PDB entry 9BIA | electron microscopy, 3.00 A resolution | chains B and C of the 6 polymer chains in the assembly

# Chain B (and C)
Protein: Ninjurin-1
Organism: Mus musculus
Notes: chain C of this document is another copy of the same molecule, construct and numbering; everything in this record applies to it too
Reference sequence: O70131 (NINJ1_MOUSE); residue numbers follow UniProt; this construct covers 1-152
Amino-acid sequence (170 residues; each row starts with the number of its first residue):
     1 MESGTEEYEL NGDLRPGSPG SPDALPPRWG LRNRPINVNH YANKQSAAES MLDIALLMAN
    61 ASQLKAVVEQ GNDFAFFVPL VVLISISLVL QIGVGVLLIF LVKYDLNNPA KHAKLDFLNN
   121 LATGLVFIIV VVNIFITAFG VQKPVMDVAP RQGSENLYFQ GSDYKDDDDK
Unresolved in the structure: 1-32, 143-170 (chain C: 1-33, 141-170)
Construct notes: engineered mutation Gln45 (Lys in O70131); expression tag (153-170)
Swiss-Prot annotation at these positions:
  - region: Pro26 to Asn37 (N-terminal adhesion motif), His40 to Glu69 (Required to induce plasma membrane rupture), Lys44, Ser46 to Ala55 (Helix alpha1), Met58 to Phe74 (Helix alpha2)
  - site: Leu56, Leu57 (Cleavage)
  - modified residue: Met1 (N-acetylmethionine), Ser18 (Phosphoserine), Ser21 (Phosphoserine)
  - glycosylation: Asn60 (N-linked (GlcNAc...) asparagine)
Reported in the primary citation:
  - self-association interface (contacts with another copy of this molecule); pairs are residue here / residue on that copy: Gln45-Gln45 (hydrogen bond), Lys44, Ser46
  - mutagenesis - K45Q (Kd 24 nM): increased binding to Nb538

# How chain B and chain C interact
Residue-residue contacts - 16 pairs, chain B then chain C:
  Ile54(B) - Val130(C)  hydrophobic
  Ile54(B) - Ile134(C)  hydrophobic
  Leu57(B) - Val131(C)  hydrophobic
  Leu57(B) - Ile134(C)  hydrophobic
  Met58(B) - Ile134(C)  hydrophobic
  Ala61(B) - Phe135(C)  hydrophobic
  Ala61(B) - Ala138(C)
  Ser62(B) - Ala138(C)
  Lys65(B) - Ala138(C)
  Lys65(B) - Phe139(C)
  Leu88(B) - Phe135(C)  hydrophobic
  Ile92(B) - Phe127(C)
  Gly95(B) - Phe127(C)
  Val96(B) - Phe127(C)  hydrophobic
  Ile99(B) - Phe127(C)  hydrophobic
  Lys103(B) - Asn120(C)
Also at the interface, not in a pair above, chain B (14 interface residues in all): Val68, Glu69
Also at the interface, not in a pair above, chain C (10 interface residues in all): Phe76, Thr123

# Summary
14 residues of chain B face 10 of chain C across their interface. The paper reports that K45Q of chain B
increases binding to Nb538; a self-association interface involving Lys44(B), Gln45(B) and Ser46(B).
Chain B and chain C are both Ninjurin-1 (Mus musculus); the structure, Cryo-EM structure of NINJ1 K45Q bound
to Nb538, was determined by electron microscopy.
